PDB entry 6VQB | electron microscopy, 3.60 A resolution | chains F and K of the 16 polymer chains in the assembly

# Chain F
Name: V-type proton ATPase subunit B, brain isoform
From: Rattus norvegicus
UniProt: P62815 (VATB2_RAT); numbering as in UniProt (aligned over 1-511)
Chain sequence (511 residues; each row starts with the number of its first residue):
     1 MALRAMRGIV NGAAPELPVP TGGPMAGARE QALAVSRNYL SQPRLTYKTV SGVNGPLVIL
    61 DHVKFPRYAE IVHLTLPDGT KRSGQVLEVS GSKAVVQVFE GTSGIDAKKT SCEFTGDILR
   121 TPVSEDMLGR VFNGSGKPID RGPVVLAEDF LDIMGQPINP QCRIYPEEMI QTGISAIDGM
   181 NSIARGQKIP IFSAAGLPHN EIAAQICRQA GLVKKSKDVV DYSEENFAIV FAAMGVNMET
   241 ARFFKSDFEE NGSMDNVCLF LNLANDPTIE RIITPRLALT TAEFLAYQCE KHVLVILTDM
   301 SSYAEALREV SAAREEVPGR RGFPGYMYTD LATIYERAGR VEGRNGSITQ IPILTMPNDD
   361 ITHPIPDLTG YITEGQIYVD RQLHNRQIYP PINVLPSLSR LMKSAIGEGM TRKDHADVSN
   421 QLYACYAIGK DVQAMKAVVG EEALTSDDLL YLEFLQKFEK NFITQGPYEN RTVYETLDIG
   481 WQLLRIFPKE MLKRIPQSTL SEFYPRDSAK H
Unresolved in the structure: 1-38, 216-224, 507-511
UniProt features mapped onto this chain:
  - binding site (ATP): Arg-400

# Chain K
Name: V-type proton ATPase subunit E 1
From: Rattus norvegicus
UniProt: Q6PCU2 (VATE1_RAT); residue numbers follow UniProt; this construct covers 1-226
Chain sequence (226 residues; each row starts with the number of its first residue):
     1 MALSDADVQK QIKHMMAFIE QEANEKAEEI DAKAEEEFNI EKGRLVQTQR LKIMEYYEKK
    61 EKQIEQQKKI QMSNLMNQAR LKVLRARDDL ITDLLNEAKQ RLSKVVKDTT RYQVLLDGLV
   121 LQGLYQLLEP RMIVRCRKQD FPLVKAAVQK AIPMYKIATK KDVDVQIDLE AYLPEDIAGG
   181 VEIYNGDRKI KVSNTLESRL DLIAQQMMPE VRGALFGANA NRKFLD
Unresolved in the structure: 1-65
UniProt features mapped onto this chain:
  - modified residue: Ala-2 (N-acetylalanine), Tyr-56 (Phosphotyrosine)

# Chain F / chain K interface
Contacting residue pairs (76; chain F residue first):
  Tyr-39(F) with Gln-206(K); Met-207(K), hydrophobic
  Leu-40(F) with Gln-206(K), hydrogen bond (backbone-side chain)
  Ser-41(F) with Gln-122(K), hydrogen bond (backbone-side chain); Arg-199(K), hydrogen bond (backbone-side chain); Ile-203(K); Gln-206(K), hydrogen bond (backbone-side chain)
  Gln-42(F) with Gln-122(K), hydrogen bond; Gln-126(K), hydrogen bond; Leu-202(K)
  Pro-43(F) with Gln-122(K); Val-192(K), hydrophobic; Ser-193(K); Asn-194(K)
  Arg-44(F) with Val-192(K); Ser-193(K), hydrogen bond (backbone-backbone); Leu-202(K)
  Leu-45(F) with Gln-126(K); Lys-191(K)
  Thr-46(F) with Ile-190(K); Lys-191(K), hydrogen bond (backbone-backbone)
  Tyr-47(F) with Lys-189(K); Ile-190(K), hydrophobic
  Lys-48(F) with Lys-189(K), hydrogen bond (backbone-backbone)
  Thr-49(F) with Lys-189(K)
  His-62(F) with Ile-190(K)
  Lys-64(F) with Leu-127(K); Leu-128(K); Glu-129(K), salt bridge
  Glu-125(F) with Asn-219(K), hydrogen bond; Asn-221(K), hydrogen bond
  Asp-126(F) with Arg-87(K), salt bridge; Arg-212(K), salt bridge
  Gly-129(F) with Arg-80(K), hydrogen bond (backbone-side chain)
  Arg-130(F) with Leu-81(K); Leu-84(K)
  Asp-140(F) with Leu-81(K)
  Arg-141(F) with Arg-85(K), hydrogen bond (backbone-side chain)
  Gly-142(F) with Leu-81(K)
  Pro-143(F) with Leu-84(K); Arg-85(K); Asp-88(K)
  Leu-146(F) with Arg-87(K); Met-208(K), hydrophobic; Arg-212(K); Phe-216(K), hydrophobic
  Ala-147(F) with Pro-209(K); Arg-212(K)
  Glu-148(F) with Pro-209(K); Arg-212(K), salt bridge; Asn-219(K), hydrogen bond; Arg-222(K)
  Asp-149(F) with Arg-222(K), salt bridge
  Phe-150(F) with Pro-209(K), hydrophobic
  Glu-249(F) with Ser-73(K); Asn-77(K), hydrogen bond (backbone-side chain)
  Glu-250(F) with Ile-70(K); Ser-73(K), hydrogen bond (backbone-side chain)
  Asn-251(F) with Ser-73(K)
  Gly-252(F) with Ser-73(K), hydrogen bond (backbone-side chain)
  Met-254(F) with Asn-77(K); Arg-80(K)
  Asp-255(F) with Asn-77(K); Arg-80(K), salt bridge
  Phe-284(F) with Arg-222(K)
  Tyr-287(F) with Phe-224(K)
  Gln-288(F) with Asn-221(K); Arg-222(K), hydrogen bond; Lys-223(K), hydrogen bond (backbone-backbone); Phe-224(K), hydrogen bond (backbone-backbone); Asp-226(K), hydrogen bond (side chain-backbone)
  Cys-289(F) with Asn-221(K)
  Glu-290(F) with Lys-223(K); Phe-224(K)
  Gly-343(F) with Phe-224(K)
  Arg-344(F) with Phe-224(K)
Interface residues without a listed pair, chain F (41 interface residues in all): Phe-65, Val-144
Interface residues without a listed pair, chain K (40 interface residues in all): Lys-69, Ile-91, Arg-188, Gln-205, Leu-225

# Summary
41 residues of chain F and 40 residues of chain K are in contact; the contacts include 21 hydrogen bonds and 6
salt bridges. Polar contacts include Lys-64(F)/Glu-129(K), Asp-126(F)/Arg-87(K) and Asp-126(F)/Arg-212(K).
Curated annotation (UniProt) lists ATP-binding residue Arg-400(F) on chain F.
Here chain F is V-type proton ATPase subunit B, brain isoform and chain K is V-type proton ATPase subunit E 1,
both from Rattus norvegicus. Entry 6VQB (Mammalian V-ATPase from rat brain soluble V1 region rotational state
2 with SidK and ADP (from ...) was determined by electron microscopy together with 6VQ9, 6VQA, 6VQI, 6VQJ and
6VQK from the same study.
